PDB entry 7X38 | electron microscopy, 3.52 A resolution | chains H and A of the 5 polymer chains in the assembly

# Chain H
Name: 8A10 heavy chain
Source organism: Mus musculus
Chain sequence (118 residues; numbered 1 to 118; the number before each row is that of its first residue):
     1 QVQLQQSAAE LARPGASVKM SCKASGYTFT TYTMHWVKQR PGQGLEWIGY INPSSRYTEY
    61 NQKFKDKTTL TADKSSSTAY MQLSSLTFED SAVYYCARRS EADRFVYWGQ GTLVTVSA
Not modelled in the structure: 1
Cystine bridges: Cys22-Cys96

# Chain A
Name: Virion protein 1
Source organism: Coxsackievirus B1
UniProtKB: W8GTF7 (W8GTF7_9ENTO); residue numbers follow UniProt; this construct covers 1-278
Chain sequence (278 residues; numbered 1 to 278; the number before each row is that of its first residue):
     1 GPVEESVDRA VARVADTISS RPTNSESIPA LTAAETGHTS QVVPSDTMQT RHVKNYHSRS
    61 ESSIENFLCR SACVYYATYT NNSKKGFAEW VINTRQVAQL RRKLELFTYL RFDLELTFVI
   121 TSAQQPSTAS SVDAPVQTHQ IMYVPPGGPV PTKVKDYAWQ TSTNPSVFWT EGNAPPRMSI
   181 PFISIGNAYS CFYDGWTQFS RNGVYGINTL NNMGTLYMRH VNEAGQGPIK STVRIYFKPK
   241 HVKAWVPRPP RLCQYEKQKN VNFSPIGVTT SRTDIITT
Not modelled in the structure: 1-57, 198-203, 277-278
Sequence notes: conflict Lys84 (Glu in W8GTF7)

# Interface between chain H and chain A
Contacting residue pairs - 6 pairs, chain H then chain A:
  Thr31(H) - Gln254(A)
  Asn52(H) - Pro265(A)  hydrogen bond (side chain-backbone)
  Ser54(H) - Gly267(A)
  Arg99(H) - Glu256(A)  salt bridge
  Glu101(H) - Glu256(A)
  Ala102(H) - Glu256(A)  hydrogen bond (backbone-side chain)
Other interface residues (no listed pair), chain H (9 interface residues in all): Thr30, Tyr32, Asp103
Other interface residues (no listed pair), chain A (6 interface residues in all): Lys257, Ile266

# In short
9 residues of chain H and 6 residues of chain A are in contact; the contacts include 2 hydrogen bonds and 1
salt bridge. Polar pairs include Arg99(H)-Glu256(A), Asn52(H)-Pro265(A) and Ala102(H)-Glu256(A).
Here chain H is 8A10 heavy chain (Mus musculus) and chain A is Virion protein 1 (Coxsackievirus B1). Entry
7X38 (Cryo-EM structure of Coxsackievirus B1 empty particle in complex with nAb 8A10 (CVB1-E:8A10)) was
determined by electron microscopy, deposited together with 7X2G, 7X2I, 7X2O, 7X2T, 7X2W, 7X35 and 7 further
entries.
